PDB entry 2IZ5 | X-ray diffraction, 2.29 A resolution | chains A and B of the 4 polymer chains in the assembly

# Chain A (and B)
Protein: Moco carrier protein
Organism: Chlamydomonas reinhardtii
Notes: chain B of this document is another copy of the same molecule, construct and numbering; everything in this record applies to it too
Reference sequence: Q8RV61 (Q8RV61_CHLRE); residue numbers follow UniProt; this construct covers 1-165
Amino-acid sequence (176 residues; row label = number of the first residue in the row; numbers below 1 keep their minus sign (His-7 is residue -7)):
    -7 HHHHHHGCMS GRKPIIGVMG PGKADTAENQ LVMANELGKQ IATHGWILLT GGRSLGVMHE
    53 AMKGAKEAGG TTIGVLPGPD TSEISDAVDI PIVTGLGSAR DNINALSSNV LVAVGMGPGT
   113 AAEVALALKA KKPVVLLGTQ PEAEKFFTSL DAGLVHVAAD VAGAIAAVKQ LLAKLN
Not modelled in the structure: -7 to 3, 74-75, 90, 167-168 (chain B: -7 to 3, 72-73, 167-168)
Sequence notes: expression tag (-7 to 0, 166-168)

# How chain A and chain B interact
Pairs across the interface (36):
  Arg4(A) - Ile76(B)
  Arg4(A) - Ser77(B)  hydrogen bond (side chain-backbone)
  Arg4(A) - Asp78(B)
  Arg4(A) - Val80(B)  hydrogen bond (side chain-backbone)
  Arg4(A) - Asp81(B)
  Arg4(A) - Pro83(B)
  Ile65(A) - Ile82(B)  hydrophobic
  Ser77(A) - Arg4(B)  hydrogen bond (backbone-side chain)
  Asp78(A) - Arg4(B)
  Val80(A) - Arg4(B)  hydrogen bond (backbone-side chain)
  Asp81(A) - Arg4(B)
  Ile82(A) - Ile65(B)  hydrophobic
  Pro83(A) - Arg4(B)
  Pro83(A) - Ile7(B)
  Pro83(A) - Ser99(B)
  Ile84(A) - Ile95(B)  hydrophobic
  Ile84(A) - Ser99(B)
  Val85(A) - Asn94(B)
  Val85(A) - Ile95(B)
  Val85(A) - Leu98(B)
  Val85(A) - Ser99(B)  hydrogen bond (backbone-side chain)
  Thr86(A) - Leu98(B)
  Gly87(A) - Leu98(B)
  Asn94(A) - Val85(B)
  Asn94(A) - Thr86(B)
  Ile95(A) - Ile84(B)  hydrophobic
  Ile95(A) - Val85(B)
  Ile95(A) - Thr86(B)
  Ile95(A) - Ile95(B)  hydrophobic
  Leu98(A) - Gly70(B)
  Leu98(A) - Val85(B)
  Leu98(A) - Thr86(B)
  Leu98(A) - Gly87(B)
  Ser99(A) - Pro83(B)
  Ser99(A) - Ile84(B)
  Ser99(A) - Val85(B)  hydrogen bond (side chain-backbone)
Other interface residues (no listed pair), chain A (19 interface residues in all): Ile7, Ile39, Pro71
Other interface residues (no listed pair), chain B (20 interface residues in all): Ile39

# Summary
Chain A and chain B form an interface of 19 and 20 residues respectively, with 6 hydrogen bonds. Among the
polar pairs are Arg4(A)-Ser77(B), Arg4(A)-Val80(B) and Val85(A)-Ser99(B).
Both chains are Moco carrier protein (Chlamydomonas reinhardtii). Entry 2IZ5 (Function and structure of the
molybdenum cofactor carrier protein mcp from chlamydomonas reinhardtii) was determined by X-ray diffraction
together with 2IZ7 and 2IZ6 from the same study.
